Entry 8C2G (X-ray diffraction, 1.60 A resolution); this record covers chains A and P.

# Chain A
Protein: 14-3-3 protein sigma
Source organism: Homo sapiens
UniProt: P31947 (1433S_HUMAN); residues 1-231 here = UniProt positions 1-231
Sequence (236 residues; row label = number of the first residue in the row; numbers below 1 keep their minus sign (Gly-4 is residue -4)):
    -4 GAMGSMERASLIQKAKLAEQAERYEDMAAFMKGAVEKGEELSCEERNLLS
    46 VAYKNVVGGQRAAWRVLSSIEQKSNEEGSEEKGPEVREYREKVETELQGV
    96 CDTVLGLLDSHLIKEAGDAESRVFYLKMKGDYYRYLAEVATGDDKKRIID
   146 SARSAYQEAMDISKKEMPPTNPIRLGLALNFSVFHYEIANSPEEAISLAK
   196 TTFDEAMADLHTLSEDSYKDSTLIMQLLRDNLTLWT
Not modelled in the structure: -4, 70-77, 138
Sequence notes: expression tag (-4 to 0)
Modified / non-standard residues: Cys38 (S-hydroxycysteine; CSO)
Glycans and other covalent adducts: 2-iodanyl-4-(2-phenylimidazol-1-yl)benzaldehyde (T85) linked to Lys122
Ion coordination: Mg2+ site 1 near Glu2 (its only coordinating residue here); Mg2+ site 2: Glu35, Glu110, Glu188
Residues lining bound ligands: T85 (2-iodanyl-4-(2-phenylimidazol-1-yl)benzaldehyde): Cys38, Asn42, Ser45, Glu115, Phe119, Pro167, Ile168, Gly171, Asp215, Ile219
Swiss-Prot annotation at these positions:
  - site (Interaction with phosphoserine on interacting protein): Arg56, Arg129
  - modified residue (Phosphoserine): Ser5, Ser74
What the authors report for this chain:
  - binding site for T85: Lys122

# Chain P
Protein: Peptidyl-prolyl cis-trans isomerase NIMA-interacting 1
Notes: EC 5.2.1.8
UniProt: Q13526 (PIN1_HUMAN); residues 116-132 here correspond to UniProt positions 61-77 (UniProt number = residue number - 55)
Sequence (17 residues; row label = number of the first residue in the row):
   116 LVKHSQSRRPSSWRQEK
Not modelled in the structure: 116-123, 130-132
Modified / non-standard residues: Ser127 (phosphoserine; SEP)
Swiss-Prot annotation at these positions:
  - modified residue: Ser126 (Phosphoserine)

# How chain A and chain P interact
Pairs across the interface (16; chain A residue first):
  Arg56(A) with Ser127(P)
  Arg129(A) with Ser127(P)
  Tyr130(A) with Ser127(P)
  Leu174(A) with Ser126(P); Ser127(P); Trp128(P)
  Asn175(A) with Ser127(P); Trp128(P), hydrogen bond (side chain-backbone)
  Val178(A) with Pro125(P), hydrophobic; Ser126(P)
  Glu182(A) with Pro125(P)
  Ile219(A) with Trp128(P)
  Asn226(A) with Pro125(P); Ser126(P), hydrogen bond (side chain-backbone)
  Leu229(A) with Pro125(P), hydrophobic
  Trp230(A) with Pro125(P), hydrophobic
Also at the interface, not in a pair above, chain A (14 interface residues in all): Lys122, Gly171, Leu222
Also at the interface, not in a pair above, chain P (6 interface residues in all): Arg124, Arg129

# In short
The interface between chain A and chain P involves 14 residues on one side and 6 on the other; the contacts
include 2 hydrogen bonds. Among the polar pairs are Asn175(A)-Trp128(P) and Asn226(A)-Ser126(P). Compound T85
is covalently linked to Lys122(A). From the paper: a binding site for T85 at Lys122(A).
Chain A is 14-3-3 protein sigma (Homo sapiens) and chain P is Peptidyl-prolyl cis-trans isomerase
NIMA-interacting 1; the structure, 14-3-3 sigma with Pin1 binding site pS72 and covalently bound CV1040, was
determined by X-ray diffraction (same publication as 8C3C).
